4R8P - chains C and J of the 14 polymer chains in the assembly; structure by X-ray diffraction, 3.28 A resolution.

[Chain C]
Molecule: Histone H2A
Source organism: Xenopus laevis
UniProt: Q6AZJ8 (Q6AZJ8_XENLA); residues 1-129 here correspond to UniProt positions 2-130 (UniProt number = residue number + 1)
Chain sequence (129 residues; numbered 1 to 129; the number before each row is that of its first residue):
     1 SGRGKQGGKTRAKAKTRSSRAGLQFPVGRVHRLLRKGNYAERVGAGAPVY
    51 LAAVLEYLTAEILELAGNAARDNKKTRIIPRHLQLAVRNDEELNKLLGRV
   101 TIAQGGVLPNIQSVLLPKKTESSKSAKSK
Unresolved in the structure: 1-15, 120-129
Reported in the primary citation:
  - mutagenesis - E61A/E64A, D90A/E92A: abolished catalytic activity
  - mutagenesis - N68A/D72A: decreased catalytic activity
  - post-translational modification sites: Lys118, Lys119 (citing earlier work)

[Chain J]
Molecule: 147-nt DNA strand
Source organism: Synthetic DNA
Notes: fragment: Widom 601 147-mer (- strand)
Sequence (147 nucleotides; each row starts with the number of its first residue; numbers below 1 keep their minus sign (DA-73 is residue -73)):
   -73 ATCGGATGTATATATCTGACACGTGCCTGGAGACTAGGGAGTAATCCCCT
   -23 TGGCGGTTAAAACGCGGGGGACAGCGCGTACGTGCGTTTAAGCGGTGCTA
    27 GAGCTGTCTACGACCAATTGAGCGGCCTCGGCACCGGGATTCTCGAT
Unresolved in the structure: -73, 73

[Interface between chain C and chain J]
Contacting residue pairs - 13 pairs, chain C then chain J:
  Arg29(C) with DG48(J), hydrogen bond to the phosphate; DC49(J), salt bridge to the phosphate
  Arg42(C) with DG38(J), hydrogen bond to the sugar; DA39(J), phosphate contact
  Val43(C) with DG38(J), sugar contact; DA39(J), hydrogen bond to the phosphate
  Gly44(C) with DG38(J), phosphate contact
  Ala45(C) with DG38(J), hydrogen bond to the phosphate
  Lys75(C) with DC58(J), phosphate contact; DA59(J), salt bridge to the phosphate
  Thr76(C) with DG57(J), hydrogen bond to the phosphate; DC58(J), hydrogen bond to the phosphate
  Arg77(C) with DC58(J), hydrogen bond to the phosphate
Also at the interface, not in a pair above, chain C (13 interface residues in all): Thr16, Pro26, His31, Glu41, Lys74
Also at the interface, not in a pair above, chain J (9 interface residues in all): DC37, DA47

[Summary]
13 residues of chain C face 9 of chain J across their interface, with 7 hydrogen bonds and 2 salt bridges.
Polar contacts include Arg42(C)-DG38(J), Arg29(C)-DG48(J) and Val43(C)-DA39(J). From the paper: E61A/E64A and
D90A/E92A of chain C abolish catalytic activity; modification sites Lys118(C) and Lys119(C).
Chain C is Histone H2A (Xenopus laevis) and chain J is a 147-nt DNA strand (Synthetic DNA); the structure,
Crystal structure of the Ring1B/Bmi1/UbcH5c PRC1 ubiquitylation module bound to the nucleosome core particle,
was determined by X-ray diffraction.
